4IX7 - chains C and B of the 4 polymer chains in the assembly; structure by X-ray diffraction, 1.58 A resolution.

# Chain C
Molecule: 13-nt DNA strand
Sequence (13 nucleotides; each row starts with the number of its first residue):
     1 GTTCCAATTGGAA

# Chain B
Molecule: RE55538p
Organism: Drosophila melanogaster
Notes: fragment: Insv-BEN domain
Reference sequence: Q8SYK5 (Q8SYK5_DROME); residues 251-365 here = UniProt positions 251-365
Sequence (115 residues; row label = number of the first residue in the row):
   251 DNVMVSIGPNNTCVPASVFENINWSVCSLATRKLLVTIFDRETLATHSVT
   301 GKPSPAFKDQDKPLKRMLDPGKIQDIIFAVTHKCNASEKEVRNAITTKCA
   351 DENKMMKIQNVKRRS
Disordered / not traced: 365
Modified residues: Mse254, Mse317, Mse355, Mse356 (selenomethionine; parent Met)
UniProt features mapped onto this chain:
  - mutagenesis: Ser304 (S304A: Partial loss of DNA-binding and transcriptional repressor activity), Lys315 (K315A: Complete loss of DNA-binding), Arg342 (R342A: Complete loss of DNA-binding), Asp351 (D351A: Partial loss of DNA-binding and significant decrease in transcriptional repressor activity. Complete loss of repressor activity; when associated with A-354), Lys354 (K354A: Significant loss of DNA-binding and transcriptional repressor activity. Complete loss of repressor activity; when associated with A-351)
What the authors report for this chain:
  - binding site for the 13-nt DNA strand: Ser278, Arg282, Arg291, His297 to Asp319, Lys348, Asp351
  - binding site for the 13-nt DNA strand (chain C): Thr300, Ser304, Lys312, Pro313, Lys315, Lys339, Arg342, Thr346, Ala350, Asn353, Lys354, Mse355
  - mutagenesis - K315A, R342A: abolished binding to the 13-nt DNA strand (chain C)
  - mutagenesis - S304A, D351A, K354A: decreased binding to the 13-nt DNA strand (chain C)
  - mutagenesis - T347A: unchanged binding to the 13-nt DNA strand (chain C)

# Interface between chain C and chain B
Contacting residue pairs - 20 pairs, chain C then chain B:
  DG1(C) - Lys283(B)  hydrogen bond to the base
  DG1(C) - Val286(B)  base contact
  DG1(C) - Arg291(B)  hydrogen bond to the phosphate
  DT2(C) - Arg291(B)  salt bridge to the phosphate
  DT2(C) - Lys348(B)  salt bridge to the phosphate
  DT2(C) - Mse355(B)  phosphate contact
  DT3(C) - Leu279(B)  phosphate contact
  DT3(C) - Arg282(B)  salt bridge to the phosphate
  DT3(C) - Asp351(B)  base contact
  DC4(C) - Val276(B)  phosphate contact
  DC4(C) - Ser278(B)  hydrogen bond to the phosphate
  DC4(C) - Leu279(B)  phosphate contact
  DC4(C) - Arg282(B)  salt bridge to the phosphate
  DC4(C) - Thr347(B)  base contact
  DC4(C) - Asp351(B)  hydrogen bond to the base
  DC4(C) - Lys354(B)  base contact
  DT8(C) - Ala306(B)  base contact
  DT9(C) - Pro305(B)  base contact
  DT9(C) - Ala306(B)  hydrogen bond to the base
  DG10(C) - Pro305(B)  sugar contact
Interface residues without a listed pair, chain C (8 interface residues in all): DC5
Interface residues without a listed pair, chain B (17 interface residues in all): Thr287, Lys308, Glu352

# Summary
8 residues of chain C face 17 of chain B across their interface, with 5 hydrogen bonds and 4 salt bridges.
Polar contacts include DG1(C)-Lys283(B), DC4(C)-Asp351(B) and DT9(C)-Ala306(B). The paper reports a binding
site for the 13-nt DNA strand (chain C) at Thr300(B), Ser304(B) and Lys312(B) among others; S304A, D351A and
K354A of chain B reduce binding to the 13-nt DNA strand (chain C); 6 substitutions were tested in all.
Here chain C is a 13-nt DNA strand and chain B is RE55538p (Drosophila melanogaster). Entry 4IX7 (Crystal
Structure of the insv-BEN domain complexed to its DNA target site) was determined by X-ray diffraction.
